Entry 6F32 (X-ray diffraction, 2.80 A resolution); this record covers chains A and B.

# Chain A (and B)
Name: Amine oxidase LkcE
From: Streptomyces rochei
Notes: chain B of this document is another copy of the same molecule, construct and numbering; everything in this record applies to it too
UniProt: Q83X90 (Q83X90_STRRO); residue numbers follow UniProt; this construct covers 1-438
Chain sequence (442 residues; each row starts with the number of its first residue; numbers below 1 keep their minus sign (Gly-3 is residue -3)):
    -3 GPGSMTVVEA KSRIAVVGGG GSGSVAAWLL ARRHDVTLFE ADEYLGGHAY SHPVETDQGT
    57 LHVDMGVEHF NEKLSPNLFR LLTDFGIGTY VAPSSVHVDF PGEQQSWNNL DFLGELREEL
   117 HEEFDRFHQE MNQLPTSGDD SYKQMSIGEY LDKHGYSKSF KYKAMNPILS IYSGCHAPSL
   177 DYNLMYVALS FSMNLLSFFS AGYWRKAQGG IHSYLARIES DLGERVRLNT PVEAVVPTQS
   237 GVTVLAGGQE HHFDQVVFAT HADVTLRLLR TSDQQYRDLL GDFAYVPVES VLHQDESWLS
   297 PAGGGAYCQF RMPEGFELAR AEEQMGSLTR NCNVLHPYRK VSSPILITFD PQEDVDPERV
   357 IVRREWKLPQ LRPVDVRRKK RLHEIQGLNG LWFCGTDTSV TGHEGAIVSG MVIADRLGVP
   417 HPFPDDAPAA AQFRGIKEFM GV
Not modelled in the structure: -3 to 0, 134-137 (chain B: -3 to 2, 134-138)
Differences from the reference sequence: expression tag (-3 to 0); conflict Gln54 (Arg in Q83X90), Pro424 (Leu in Q83X90)
Bound ions: Ca2+ near Glu114 (its only coordinating residue here)
Ligand contacts:
  - CJ8 ((2R,3R)-2,3-bis(oxidanyl)-N,N'-dipropyl-butanediamide): Leu70, Tyr168, Tyr182, Leu185, Ser186, Leu191, Trp200, Leu364, Thr397, Gly398
  - FAD (flavin-adenine dinucleotide): Val13, Gly14, Gly15, Gly16, Gly17, Ser18, Phe35, Glu36, Ala37, Asp38, Gly42, Gly43, His44, Met61, Gly62, Val63, Glu64, His65, Pro227, Val228, Ala255, Thr256, His257, Val260, Arg263, Leu264, Val284, Arg326, Phe345, Trp362, Leu364, Gly391, Thr392, Gly398, His399, Ala402
What the authors report for this chain:
  - binding site for CJ8: Thr397
  - self-association interface (contacts with another copy of this molecule): Glu68, Lys69, Val87, Leu106, Phe108, Glu114, Asp121, Gln125, Asn128, Gln129, Ser188, Tyr199, Arg201, His332, Arg335
  - mutagenesis - E64A, E64Q, R326L: abolished catalytic activity on 1/7 mixture
  - mutagenesis - Y182F (1.5 min-1), R326Q (0.88 min-1): unchanged catalytic activity on deacetylated derivative 6
  - catalytic residues: Glu64, Arg326

# Interface between chain A and chain B
Contacting residue pairs - 43 pairs, chain A then chain B:
  Glu68(A) - His124(B)
  Glu68(A) - Gln125(B)
  Glu68(A) - Asn128(B)  hydrogen bond
  Lys69(A) - Asn128(B)
  Lys69(A) - Ser188(B)  hydrogen bond (side chain-backbone)
  Phe75(A) - Gln125(B)
  Thr85(A) - Asp121(B)
  Tyr86(A) - Asp121(B)
  Val87(A) - Asp121(B)  hydrogen bond (backbone-side chain)
  Val87(A) - Phe195(B)  hydrophobic
  Phe108(A) - His332(B)
  His117(A) - His332(B)
  Asp121(A) - Thr85(B)
  Asp121(A) - Tyr86(B)
  Asp121(A) - Val87(B)  hydrogen bond (side chain-backbone)
  Asp121(A) - Arg201(B)  salt bridge
  His124(A) - Glu68(B)
  His124(A) - Tyr199(B)
  Gln125(A) - Glu68(B)
  Gln125(A) - Phe75(B)
  Gln125(A) - Tyr199(B)
  Gln125(A) - Arg201(B)
  Asn128(A) - Glu68(B)  hydrogen bond
  Asn128(A) - Lys69(B)
  Asn128(A) - Tyr199(B)
  Gln129(A) - Phe75(B)
  Thr132(A) - Ala423(B)
  Thr132(A) - Pro424(B)
  Ser188(A) - Lys69(B)  hydrogen bond (backbone-side chain)
  Asn190(A) - Asn190(B)
  Phe195(A) - Val87(B)  hydrophobic
  Ser196(A) - Ala197(B)  hydrogen bond (side chain-backbone)
  Ala197(A) - Ser196(B)  hydrogen bond (backbone-side chain)
  Tyr199(A) - His124(B)
  Tyr199(A) - Gln125(B)
  Tyr199(A) - Asn128(B)
  Arg201(A) - Asp121(B)  salt bridge
  Arg201(A) - Gln125(B)
  His332(A) - Phe108(B)
  His332(A) - His117(B)
  Arg335(A) - Glu114(B)  salt bridge
  Ala423(A) - Thr132(B)
  Pro424(A) - Thr132(B)
Other interface residues (no listed pair), chain A (28 interface residues in all): Pro89, Leu106, Val330
Other interface residues (no listed pair), chain B (28 interface residues in all): Pro89, Leu106, Gln129, Val330

# In short
The chain A/chain B interface involves 28 residues from each chain; the contacts include 8 hydrogen bonds and
3 salt bridges. Among the polar pairs are Asp121(A)-Arg201(B), Arg335(A)-Glu114(B) and Glu68(A)-Asn128(B).
From the paper: catalytic residues Glu64(A) and Arg326(A); E64A, E64Q and R326L of chain A abolish catalytic
activity on 1/7 mixture; 5 substitutions were tested in all.
Both chains are Amine oxidase LkcE (Streptomyces rochei). Entry 6F32 (Crystal structure of a dual function
amine oxidase/cyclase in complex with substrate analogues) was determined by X-ray diffraction together with
6F7L, 6F7V and 6FJH from the same study.
